7JPU - chains A and D of the 4 polymer chains in the assembly; structure by electron microscopy, 5.00 A resolution (low resolution: residue-level contacts below are approximate; hydrogen-bond / salt-bridge calls are withheld).

# Chain A (and D)
Name: Lymphocyte antigen 75
From: Homo sapiens
Notes: chain D of this document is another copy of the same molecule, construct and numbering; everything in this record applies to it too
UniProt: O60449 (LY75_HUMAN); residue numbers follow UniProt; this construct covers 1-1722
Amino-acid sequence (1722 residues; each row starts with the number of its first residue):
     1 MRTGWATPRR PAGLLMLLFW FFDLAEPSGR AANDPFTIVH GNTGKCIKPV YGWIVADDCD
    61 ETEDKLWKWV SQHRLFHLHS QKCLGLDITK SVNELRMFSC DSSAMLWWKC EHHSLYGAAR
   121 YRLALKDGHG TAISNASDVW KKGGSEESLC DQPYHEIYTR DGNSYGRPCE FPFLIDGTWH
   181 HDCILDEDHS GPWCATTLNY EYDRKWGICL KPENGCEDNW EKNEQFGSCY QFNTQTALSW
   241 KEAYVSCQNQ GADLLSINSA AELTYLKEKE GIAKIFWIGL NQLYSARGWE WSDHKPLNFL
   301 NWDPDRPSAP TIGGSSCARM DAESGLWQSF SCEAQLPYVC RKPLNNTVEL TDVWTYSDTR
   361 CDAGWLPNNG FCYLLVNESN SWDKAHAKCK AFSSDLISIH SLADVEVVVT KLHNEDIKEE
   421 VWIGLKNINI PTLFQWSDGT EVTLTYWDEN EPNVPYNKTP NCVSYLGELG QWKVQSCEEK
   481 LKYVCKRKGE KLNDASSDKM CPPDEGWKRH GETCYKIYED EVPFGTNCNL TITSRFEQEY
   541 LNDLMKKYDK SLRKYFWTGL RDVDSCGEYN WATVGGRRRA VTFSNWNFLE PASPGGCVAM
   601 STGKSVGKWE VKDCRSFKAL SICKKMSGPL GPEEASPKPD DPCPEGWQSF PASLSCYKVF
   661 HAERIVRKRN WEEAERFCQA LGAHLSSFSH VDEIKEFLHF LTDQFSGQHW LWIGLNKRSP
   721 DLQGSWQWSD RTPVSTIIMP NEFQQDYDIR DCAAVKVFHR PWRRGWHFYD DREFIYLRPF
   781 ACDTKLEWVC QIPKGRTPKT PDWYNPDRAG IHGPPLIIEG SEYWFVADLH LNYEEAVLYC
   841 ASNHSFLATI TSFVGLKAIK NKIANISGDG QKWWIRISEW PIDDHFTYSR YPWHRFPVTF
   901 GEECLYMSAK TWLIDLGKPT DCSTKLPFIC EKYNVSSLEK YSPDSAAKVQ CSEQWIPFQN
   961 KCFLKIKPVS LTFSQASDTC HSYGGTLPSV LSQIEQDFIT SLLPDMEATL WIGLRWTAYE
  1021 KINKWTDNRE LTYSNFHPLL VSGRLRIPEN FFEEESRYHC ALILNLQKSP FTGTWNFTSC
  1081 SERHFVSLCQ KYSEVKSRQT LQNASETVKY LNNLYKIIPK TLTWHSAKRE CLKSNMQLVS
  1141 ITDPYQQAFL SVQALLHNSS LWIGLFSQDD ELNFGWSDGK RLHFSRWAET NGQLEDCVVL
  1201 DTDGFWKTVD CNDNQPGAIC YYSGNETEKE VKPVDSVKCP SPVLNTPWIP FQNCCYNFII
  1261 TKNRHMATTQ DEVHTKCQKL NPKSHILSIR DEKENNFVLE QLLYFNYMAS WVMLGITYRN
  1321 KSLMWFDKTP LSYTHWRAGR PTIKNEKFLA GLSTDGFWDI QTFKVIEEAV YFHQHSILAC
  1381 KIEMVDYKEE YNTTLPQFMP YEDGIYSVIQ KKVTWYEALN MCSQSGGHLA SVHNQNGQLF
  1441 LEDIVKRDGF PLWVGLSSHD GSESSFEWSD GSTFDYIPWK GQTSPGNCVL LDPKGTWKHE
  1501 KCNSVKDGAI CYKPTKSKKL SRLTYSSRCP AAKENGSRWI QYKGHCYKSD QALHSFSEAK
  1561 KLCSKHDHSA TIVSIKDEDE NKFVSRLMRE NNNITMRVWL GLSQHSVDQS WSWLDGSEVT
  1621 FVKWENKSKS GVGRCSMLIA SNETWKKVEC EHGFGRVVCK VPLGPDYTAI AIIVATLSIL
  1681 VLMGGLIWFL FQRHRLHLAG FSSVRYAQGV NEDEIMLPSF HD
Not modelled in the structure: 1-29, 157-163, 212-230, 342-357, 391, 489-507, 626-642, 788-815, 886-902, 932-956, 1048-1056, 1093-1107, 1224-1248, 1384-1722 (chain D: 1-29, 157-163, 212-230, 342-357, 391, 489-507, 626-642, 788-815, 886-902, 932-956, 1047-1056, 1093-1107, 1224-1248, 1384-1722)
Disulfides: Cys46-Cys59, Cys83-Cys100, Cys110-Cys150, Cys169-Cys194, Cys183-Cys209, Cys247-Cys340, Cys317-Cys332, Cys361-Cys372, Cys389-Cys485, Cys462-Cys477, Cys528-Cys623, Cys597-Cys614, Cys678-Cys782, Cys840-Cys930, Cys904-Cys922, Cys980-Cys1089, Cys1060-Cys1080, Cys1131-Cys1220, Cys1197-Cys1211, Cys1277-Cys1380
Curated features (UniProtKB/Swiss-Prot):
  - modified residue: Tyr933 (Phosphotyrosine), Ser1703 (Phosphoserine), Ser1719 (Phosphoserine)
  - glycosylation (N-linked (GlcNAc...) asparagine): Asn135, Asn345, Asn377, Asn529, Asn843, Asn865, Asn934, Asn1076, Asn1103, Asn1225, Asn1320, Asn1392, Asn1593, Asn1626

# Interface between chain A and chain D
Residue-residue contacts (30):
  Pro644(A) - Asn1345(D)
  Glu645(A) - Glu1346(D)
  Trp647(A) - Lys1321(D)
  Trp647(A) - Lys1344(D)
  Phe677(A) - Asn1320(D)
  Phe677(A) - Lys1321(D)
  Phe677(A) - Ser1322(D)
  Ala680(A) - Ser1322(D)
  Leu681(A) - Lys1321(D)
  Phe780(A) - Asn1320(D)
  Cys782(A) - Lys1321(D)
  Asp783(A) - Lys1321(D)
  Thr784(A) - Lys1321(D)
  Glu834(A) - Lys1364(D)
  Leu838(A) - Lys1364(D)
  Met1266(A) - Ser923(D)
  Tyr1318(A) - Lys658(D)
  Asn1320(A) - Phe677(D)
  Asn1320(A) - Phe780(D)
  Lys1321(A) - Phe677(D)
  Lys1321(A) - Leu681(D)
  Lys1321(A) - Asp783(D)
  Lys1321(A) - Thr784(D)
  Ser1322(A) - Phe677(D)
  Ser1322(A) - Ala680(D)
  Lys1344(A) - Pro644(D)
  Asn1345(A) - Pro644(D)
  Glu1346(A) - Glu645(D)
  Lys1364(A) - Glu834(D)
  Lys1364(A) - Leu838(D)
Interface residues without a listed pair, chain A (27 interface residues in all): Cys656, Lys658, Cys678, Ser923, Ala1267, Val1365
Interface residues without a listed pair, chain D (26 interface residues in all): Cys656, Cys782, Asp921, Met1266, Tyr1318, Thr1342, Val1365

# In short
27 residues of chain A and 26 residues of chain D are in contact.
Both chains are Lymphocyte antigen 75 (Homo sapiens). Entry 7JPU (Structure of an endocytic receptor) was
determined by electron microscopy (same publication as 7JPT).
